1CF7 - chains C and A of the 4 polymer chains in the assembly; structure by X-ray diffraction, 2.60 A resolution.

[Chain C]
Molecule: 16-nt DNA strand
Notes: fragment: adenovirus type 5 e2 promoter e2f-binding site
Sequence (16 nucleotides; each row starts with the number of its first residue):
   500 ATTTTCGCGC GGTTTT
Disordered / not traced: 500

[Chain A]
Name: Protein (transcription factor E2F-4)
Organism: Homo sapiens
Notes: fragment: dna-binding domain
UniProtKB: Q16254 (E2F4_HUMAN); numbering as in UniProt (aligned over 11-86)
Sequence (76 residues; row label = number of the first residue in the row):
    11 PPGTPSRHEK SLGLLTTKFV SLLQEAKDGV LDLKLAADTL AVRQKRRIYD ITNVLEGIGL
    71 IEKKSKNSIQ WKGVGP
Disordered / not traced: 11-15, 83-86
Curated features (UniProtKB/Swiss-Prot):
  - DNA-binding region: Ser-16 to Gly-85
  - region: Leu-43 to Leu-65 (Leucine-zipper)
  - motif: Asp-48 to Gly-85 (DEF box)
From the paper describing this entry:
  - binding site for the 16-nt DNA strand (chain C): Arg-17
  - contacts within the chain: Phe-29/Ile-61
  - specificity-determining residues: Arg-17 (by similarity / conservation)

[How chain C and chain A interact]
Pairs across the interface (11; chain C residue first):
  DT504(C) / Arg-17(A)  hydrogen bond to the base
  DC505(C) / Arg-17(A)  hydrogen bond to the base
  DG506(C) / Arg-17(A)  hydrogen bond to the sugar
  DG506(C) / Lys-20(A)  sugar contact
  DG506(C) / Ser-21(A)  phosphate contact
  DG506(C) / Leu-22(A)  hydrogen bond to the phosphate
  DC507(C) / Lys-20(A)  salt bridge to the phosphate
  DC507(C) / Arg-57(A)  base contact
  DG508(C) / Arg-56(A)  base contact
  DG508(C) / Arg-57(A)  hydrogen bond to the base
  DT515(C) / Lys-76(A)  hydrogen bond to the phosphate
Interface residues without a listed pair, chain C (7 interface residues in all): DC509

[Summary]
The chain C/chain A interface involves 7 residues from each chain; the contacts include 6 hydrogen bonds and 1
salt bridge. Polar contacts include DT504(C)/Arg-17(A), DC505(C)/Arg-17(A) and DG508(C)/Arg-57(A). From
UniProt: a DNA-binding region on chain A. The paper reports a binding site for the 16-nt DNA strand (chain C)
at Arg-17(A); the specificity determinant Arg-17(A).
Chain C is a 16-nt DNA strand and chain A is Protein (transcription factor E2F-4) (Homo sapiens); the
structure, Structural basis of DNA recognition by the heterodimeric cell cycle transcription factor E2F-dp,
was determined by X-ray diffraction.
